7AEB - chains Y and k of the 42 polymer chains in the assembly; structure by electron microscopy, 2.70 A resolution.

# Chain Y
Protein: Phospholipid/glycerol acyltransferase
Source organism: Algoriphagus machipongonensis
UniProt: A3HTC0 (A3HTC0_9BACT); residues 1-147 here = UniProt positions 1-147
Amino-acid sequence (147 residues; each row starts with the number of its first residue):
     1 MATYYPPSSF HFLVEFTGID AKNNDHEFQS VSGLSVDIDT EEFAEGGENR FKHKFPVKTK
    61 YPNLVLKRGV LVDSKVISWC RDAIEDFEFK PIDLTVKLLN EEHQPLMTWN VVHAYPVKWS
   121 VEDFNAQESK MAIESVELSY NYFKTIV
Not modelled in the structure: 1-2

# Chain k
Protein: Phage tail protein
Source organism: Algoriphagus machipongonensis
UniProt: A3HTC1 (A3HTC1_9BACT); residues 1-142 here = UniProt positions 1-142
Amino-acid sequence (142 residues; numbered 1 to 142; the number before each row is that of its first residue):
     1 MSYPLSKFHF SVEWGGTKIG FTEVSGLDLE TEIIEYRHGA SPEYSKIKMP GMQKFSNITL
    61 KRGTFKSDNE YFQWYNTINL NKVERRDLTI SLLNEEHEPV VTWKVKNAWP LKVQSTDLKG
   121 DGNEVAIESM ELAHEGLVIQ NE
Not modelled in the structure: 1

# How chain Y and chain k interact
Residue-residue contacts (22):
  F10(Y) - R37(k)  hydrogen bond (backbone-side chain)
  F10(Y) - G39(k)
  F10(Y) - Y44(k)  hydrophobic
  H11(Y) - R37(k)
  H11(Y) - G39(k)  hydrogen bond (side chain-backbone)
  H11(Y) - A40(k)
  H11(Y) - S41(k)  hydrogen bond (side chain-backbone)
  H11(Y) - Y44(k)
  F12(Y) - G39(k)  hydrogen bond (backbone-backbone)
  F12(Y) - A40(k)  hydrogen bond (backbone-backbone)
  E27(Y) - H38(k)  salt bridge
  F28(Y) - H38(k)
  F28(Y) - G39(k)  hydrogen bond (backbone-backbone)
  G69(Y) - Y36(k)
  H103(Y) - Y44(k)
  A126(Y) - M52(k)
  E128(Y) - M52(k)
  S129(Y) - I34(k)
  S129(Y) - G51(k)
  S129(Y) - M52(k)
  M131(Y) - Y36(k)  hydrophobic
  M131(Y) - M49(k)  hydrophobic
Interface residues without a listed pair, chain Y (14 interface residues in all): L13, Q127, K130
Interface residues without a listed pair, chain k (12 interface residues in all): P42

# Overview
14 residues of chain Y and 12 residues of chain k are in contact, with 6 hydrogen bonds and 1 salt bridge.
Polar pairs include E27(Y)-H38(k), F10(Y)-R37(k) and H11(Y)-G39(k).
Here chain Y is Phospholipid/glycerol acyltransferase and chain k is Phage tail protein, both from
Algoriphagus machipongonensis. Entry 7AEB (Cryo-EM structure of an extracellular contractile injection system
in marine bacterium Algoriphagus machipongonensis, the baseplate complex ...) was determined by electron
microscopy (same publication as 7AEF, 7ADZ and 7AE0).
